9CTD - chains D and A of the 4 polymer chains in the assembly; structure by X-ray diffraction, 1.90 A resolution.

# Chain D (and A)
Molecule: 3-oxoacid CoA-transferase, A subunit
Source organism: Thermosipho melanesiensis
Notes: EC 2.8.3.8; chain A of this document is another copy of the same molecule, construct and numbering; everything in this record applies to it too
Reference sequence: A6LM40 (A6LM40_THEM4); residue numbers follow UniProt; this construct covers 1-217
Amino-acid sequence (217 residues; numbered 1 to 217; the number before each row is that of its first residue):
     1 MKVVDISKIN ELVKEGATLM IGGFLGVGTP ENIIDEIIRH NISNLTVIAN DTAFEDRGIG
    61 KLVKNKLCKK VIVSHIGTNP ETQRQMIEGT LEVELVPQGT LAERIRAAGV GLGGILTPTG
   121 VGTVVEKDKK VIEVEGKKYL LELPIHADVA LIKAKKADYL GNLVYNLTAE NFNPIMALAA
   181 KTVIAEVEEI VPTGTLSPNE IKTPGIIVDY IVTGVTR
Unresolved in the structure: 214-217
Reported in the primary citation:
  - mutagenesis - L25M/F54L/T78L, P118E: unchanged catalytic activity
  - specificity-determining residues: Leu25 (proposed by the authors, not directly observed)

# Chain D / chain A interface
Pairs across the interface - 33 pairs, chain D then chain A:
  Glu103(D) with Arg106(A), salt bridge; Leu112(A)
  Arg106(D) with Glu103(A), salt bridge; Arg106(A)
  Gly111(D) with Pro118(A)
  Leu112(D) with Glu103(A); Leu116(A)
  Gly113(D) with Leu116(A), hydrogen bond (backbone-backbone); Val134(A); Tyr139(A)
  Gly114(D) with Ile115(A); Leu116(A), hydrogen bond (backbone-backbone)
  Ile115(D) with Gly114(A)
  Leu116(D) with Leu112(A); Gly113(A), hydrogen bond (backbone-backbone); Gly114(A), hydrogen bond (backbone-backbone); Leu141(A), hydrophobic
  Pro118(D) with Gly111(A)
  Lys130(D) with Lys130(A)
  Ile132(D) with Ile132(A), hydrophobic
  Val134(D) with Gly113(A); Leu143(A), hydrophobic
  Tyr139(D) with Gly113(A)
  Leu141(D) with Leu116(A), hydrophobic
  Leu143(D) with Val134(A), hydrophobic
  Tyr165(D) with Asn199(A)
  Asn166(D) with Asn199(A), hydrogen bond
  Leu167(D) with Asn199(A), hydrogen bond (backbone-side chain)
  Asn199(D) with Tyr165(A); Asn166(A), hydrogen bond; Leu167(A), hydrogen bond (side chain-backbone); Lys202(A), hydrogen bond (backbone-side chain)
  Lys202(D) with Asn199(A), hydrogen bond (side chain-backbone)
Also at the interface, not in a pair above, chain D (22 interface residues in all): Thr117, Pro198
Also at the interface, not in a pair above, chain A (22 interface residues in all): Thr117, Pro198

# Summary
The chain D/chain A interface involves 22 residues from each chain, with 10 hydrogen bonds and 2 salt bridges.
Polar contacts include Glu103(D)-Arg106(A), Asn166(D)-Asn199(A) and Leu167(D)-Asn199(A). From the paper:
L25M/F54L/T78L and P118E of chain D leave catalytic activity unchanged; the specificity determinant Leu25(D).
Both chains are 3-oxoacid CoA-transferase, A subunit (Thermosipho melanesiensis). Entry 9CTD (CtfAB F42TS45C
mutant co-crystallized with acetyl-CoA) was determined by X-ray diffraction together with 9CQ2, 9CRY and 9CSC
from the same study.
